PDB entry 1RLC | X-ray diffraction, 2.70 A resolution | chains L and S

Chain L:
Protein: Ribulose 1,5 bisphosphate carboxylase/oxygenase (large chain)
Source organism: Nicotiana tabacum
Notes: EC 4.1.1.39
Amino-acid sequence (477 residues; each row starts with the number of its first residue):
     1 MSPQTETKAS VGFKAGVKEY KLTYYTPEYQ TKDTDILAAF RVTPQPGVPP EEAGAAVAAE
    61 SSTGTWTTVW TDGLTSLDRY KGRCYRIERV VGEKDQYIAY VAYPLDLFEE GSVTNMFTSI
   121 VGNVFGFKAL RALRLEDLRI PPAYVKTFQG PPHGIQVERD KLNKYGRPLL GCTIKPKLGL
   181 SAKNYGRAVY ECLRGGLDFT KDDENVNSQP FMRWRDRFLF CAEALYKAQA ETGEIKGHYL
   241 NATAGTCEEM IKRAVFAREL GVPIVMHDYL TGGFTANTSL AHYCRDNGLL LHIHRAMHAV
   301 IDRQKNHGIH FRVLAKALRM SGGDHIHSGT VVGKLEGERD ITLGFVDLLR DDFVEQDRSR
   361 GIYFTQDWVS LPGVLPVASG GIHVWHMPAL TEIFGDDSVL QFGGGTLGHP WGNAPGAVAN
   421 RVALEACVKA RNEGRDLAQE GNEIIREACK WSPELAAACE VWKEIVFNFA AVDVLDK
Not modelled in the structure: 1-21, 64-68, 468-477
Cystine bridges: Cys247 forms a disulfide with the same residue of a neighbouring copy of this chain
Cystine bridges: Cys172-Cys192
Small-molecule neighbours: 2-carboxyarabinitol-1,5-diphosphate (CAP): Asn123, Thr173, Lys175, Lys177, Lys201, Glu204, His294, Arg295, His298, His327, Gly329, Ser379, Gly380, Gly381, Ile382, Gln401, Phe402, Gly403, Gly404

Chain S:
Protein: Ribulose 1,5 bisphosphate carboxylase/oxygenase (small chain)
Source organism: Nicotiana tabacum
Notes: EC 4.1.1.39
Reference sequence: P69249 (RBS_TOBAC); residues 1-123 here correspond to UniProt positions 58-180 (UniProt number = residue number + 57)
Amino-acid sequence (123 residues; each row starts with the number of its first residue):
     1 MQVWPPINKK KYETLSYLPD LSQEQLLSEV EYLLKNGWVP CLEFETEHGF VYRENNKSPG
    61 YYDGRYWTMW KLPMFGCTDA TQVLAEVEEA KKAYPQAWIR IIGFDNVRQV QCISFIAYKP
   121 EGY

Chain L / chain S interface:
Pairs across the interface - 77 pairs, chain L then chain S:
  Gln156(L) with Arg108(S); Val110(S)
  Lys161(L) with Gly60(S); Arg65(S), hydrogen bond (backbone-side chain)
  Asn163(L) with Glu13(S)
  Lys164(L) with Glu13(S), salt bridge
  Tyr165(L) with Thr14(S), hydrogen bond (backbone-side chain); Gln111(S); Ser114(S)
  Gly166(L) with Thr14(S); Cys112(S)
  Arg167(L) with Glu13(S), salt bridge; Thr14(S)
  Arg194(L) with Trp4(S), hydrogen bond (side chain-backbone); Pro5(S); Pro6(S); Tyr17(S)
  Gly195(L) with Tyr17(S), hydrogen bond (backbone-side chain)
  Gly196(L) with Tyr17(S), hydrogen bond (backbone-side chain)
  Tyr226(L) with Arg53(S), hydrogen bond
  Gln229(L) with Val51(S); Tyr62(S)
  Ala230(L) with Lys10(S), hydrogen bond (backbone-side chain)
  Glu231(L) with Pro6(S); Lys10(S), hydrogen bond (backbone-side chain)
  Thr232(L) with Lys10(S); Lys11(S), hydrogen bond (backbone-backbone)
  Gly233(L) with Lys10(S); Phe50(S)
  Glu234(L) with Lys11(S); Glu13(S), hydrogen bond (side chain-backbone); Tyr17(S)
  Ile235(L) with Glu13(S); Val51(S), hydrophobic; Tyr62(S)
  Arg258(L) with Ser58(S); Pro59(S)
  Gly261(L) with Arg53(S), hydrogen bond (backbone-side chain); Lys57(S); Pro59(S)
  Val262(L) with Pro59(S)
  Pro263(L) with Tyr62(S)
  Asn287(L) with Pro59(S)
  Gly288(L) with Pro59(S)
  Leu289(L) with Pro59(S), hydrophobic
  Asp397(L) with Arg108(S), salt bridge
  Pro410(L) with Met1(S)
  Trp411(L) with Met1(S); Gln2(S)
  Val418(L) with Trp4(S)
  Arg421(L) with Glu13(S), hydrogen bond (side chain-backbone); Thr14(S); Tyr17(S)
  Val422(L) with Tyr17(S)
  Glu425(L) with Thr14(S); Leu15(S), hydrogen bond (side chain-backbone); Ser16(S), hydrogen bond (side chain-backbone); Tyr17(S), hydrogen bond (side chain-backbone); Leu18(S)
  Ala426(L) with Leu18(S)
  Val428(L) with Leu15(S), hydrophobic
  Lys429(L) with Leu18(S); Leu21(S); Gln25(S); Glu29(S)
  Arg431(L) with Tyr32(S); Lys35(S)
  Asn432(L) with Ser28(S); Glu29(S), hydrogen bond; Tyr32(S); Lys35(S)
  Glu433(L) with Ser28(S); Glu29(S)
  Trp451(L) with Tyr17(S); Leu18(S), hydrophobic; Pro19(S)
  Pro453(L) with Gln2(S)
Other interface residues (no listed pair), chain L (46 interface residues in all): Asp160, Leu162, Asp198, Lys236, Gly434, Glu454
Other interface residues (no listed pair), chain S (38 interface residues in all): Lys9, Tyr12, Arg100, Ile113

Overview:
The interface between chain L and chain S involves 46 residues on one side and 38 on the other, with 16
hydrogen bonds and 3 salt bridges. Polar pairs include Lys164(L)-Glu13(S), Arg167(L)-Glu13(S) and
Asp397(L)-Arg108(S). Bound to chain L: 2-carboxyarabinitol-1,5-diphosphate.
Chain L is Ribulose 1,5 bisphosphate carboxylase/oxygenase (large chain) and chain S is Ribulose 1,5
bisphosphate carboxylase/oxygenase (small chain), both from Nicotiana tabacum; the structure, Crystal
structure of the unactivated ribulose 1, 5-bisphosphate carboxylase(slash)oxygenase complexed with a
transition state analog, 2-carboxy-D-arabinitol ..., was determined by X-ray diffraction.
